Entry 8FMG (X-ray diffraction, 1.79 A resolution); this record covers chains C and D of the 4 polymer chains in the assembly.

Chain C (and D):
Protein: SAVED domain-containing protein
Source organism: Pseudomonas syringae
Notes: chain D of this document is another copy of the same molecule, construct and numbering; everything in this record applies to it too
Reference sequence: A0A2P0QGK5 (A0A2P0QGK5_PSESF); residues 1-388 here correspond to UniProt positions 10-397 (UniProt number = residue number + 9)
Sequence (388 residues; each row starts with the number of its first residue):
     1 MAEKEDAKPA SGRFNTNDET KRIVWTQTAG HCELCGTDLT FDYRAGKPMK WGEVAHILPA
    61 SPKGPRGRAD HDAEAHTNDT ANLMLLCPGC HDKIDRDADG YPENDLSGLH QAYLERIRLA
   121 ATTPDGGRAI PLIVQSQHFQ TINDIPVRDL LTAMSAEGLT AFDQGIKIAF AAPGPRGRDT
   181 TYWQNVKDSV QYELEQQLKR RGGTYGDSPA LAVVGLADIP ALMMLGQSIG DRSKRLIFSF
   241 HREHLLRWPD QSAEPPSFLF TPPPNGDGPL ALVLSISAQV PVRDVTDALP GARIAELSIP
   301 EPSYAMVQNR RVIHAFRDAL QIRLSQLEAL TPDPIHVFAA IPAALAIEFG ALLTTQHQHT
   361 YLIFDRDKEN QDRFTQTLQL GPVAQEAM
Disordered / not traced: 1-14, 383-388 (chain D: 1-13, 63-78, 383-388)
Metal / ion sites: Zn2+: C32, C35, C87, C90; Mg2+ site 1: E53 (shared with 1 residue of chain A); Mg2+ site 2 near D92 (its only coordinating residue here); Mg2+ site 3 near D95 (its only coordinating residue here)
Small-molecule neighbours: Y4F (Cyclic (adenosine-(2'-5')-monophosphate-adenosine-(3'-5')-monophosphate): H138, F139, L216, A217, D218, I219, L222, F240, R242, S277, A278, Q279, P281, Y304, A339, A340, I341, P342, A343, R366, F374

Chain C / chain D interface:
Pairs across the interface (131; chain C residue first):
  D18(C) with R22(D), salt bridge
  E19(C) with Y43(D); P48(D); M49(D), hydrogen bond (side chain-backbone)
  T20(C) with Y43(D), hydrogen bond
  R22(C) with R22(D); W25(D); W51(D)
  I23(C) with T40(D); Y43(D), hydrophobic; R44(D); W51(D), hydrophobic
  W25(C) with T26(D)
  T26(C) with W25(D); A29(D); G30(D)
  Q27(C) with R44(D), hydrogen bond
  A29(C) with T26(D); I117(D), hydrophobic
  G30(C) with T26(D)
  H31(C) with A121(D); T122(D)
  E33(C) with P124(D)
  L34(C) with P124(D)
  C35(C) with P124(D); D125(D)
  G36(C) with A121(D); T122(D); P124(D)
  T40(C) with T26(D)
  K50(C) with R22(D)
  N78(C) with Y43(D), hydrogen bond (backbone-side chain)
  T80(C) with Y43(D); R44(D), hydrogen bond
  D97(C) with R148(D), salt bridge
  D99(C) with R148(D)
  G100(C) with R148(D)
  Y101(C) with S155(D)
  D105(C) with A156(D); R247(D), salt bridge
  L109(C) with S155(D); A156(D); G158(D)
  Y113(C) with A121(D), hydrogen bond (side chain-backbone); P124(D), hydrophobic
  R116(C) with A120(D); T123(D)
  I117(C) with A29(D), hydrophobic
  A120(C) with R116(D); A120(D), hydrophobic
  A121(C) with H31(D); G36(D); Y113(D); I117(D), hydrophobic
  T122(C) with G36(D)
  T123(C) with R116(D)
  D125(C) with L109(D); A112(D); R116(D), salt bridge
  R128(C) with Q111(D); A112(D)
  H138(C) with Q356(D)
  F139(C) with R232(D); T354(D)
  Q140(C) with K187(D); Q191(D), hydrogen bond (backbone-side chain)
  T141(C) with Q227(D); S228(D); G230(D); R232(D), hydrogen bond; T354(D)
  I142(C) with E195(D); L198(D), hydrophobic; R232(D)
  N143(C) with R232(D)
  D144(C) with R201(D), salt bridge; S208(D); R232(D), hydrogen bond (backbone-backbone); S233(D)
  P146(C) with D207(D); K234(D)
  V147(C) with D207(D), hydrogen bond (backbone-side chain)
  R148(C) with L119(D), hydrogen bond (side chain-backbone); T122(D), hydrogen bond; T123(D); D125(D), salt bridge; G126(D); T204(D), hydrogen bond; Y205(D); D207(D), hydrogen bond (backbone-side chain)
  L151(C) with L119(D); Y205(D)
  T152(C) with L119(D)
  S155(C) with R116(D); L119(D)
  G158(C) with R116(D)
  T160(C) with A112(D); R116(D)
  Q164(C) with Y205(D), hydrogen bond (side chain-backbone)
  R178(C) with Q356(D)
  L216(C) with R232(D)
  F240(C) with D231(D); R232(D); S233(D)
  R242(C) with D231(D), salt bridge; R317(D); T355(D)
  E243(C) with H314(D); R317(D)
  S277(C) with Q321(D), hydrogen bond (backbone-side chain)
  A278(C) with S325(D)
  Q279(C) with S325(D), hydrogen bond (backbone-side chain); A329(D)
  R283(C) with E328(D), hydrogen bond (side chain-backbone); A329(D), hydrogen bond (side chain-backbone); T331(D), hydrogen bond (side chain-backbone); P332(D)
  E301(C) with I322(D)
  P302(C) with I322(D)
  S303(C) with Q321(D); I322(D)
  Y304(C) with Q321(D), hydrogen bond (backbone-side chain); L352(D), hydrophobic; T355(D)
  A305(C) with D318(D)
  R366(C) with Q356(D), hydrogen bond (backbone-side chain); H357(D)
  K368(C) with Q356(D)
  D372(C) with Q356(D); H357(D), salt bridge; Q358(D), hydrogen bond (side chain-backbone)
Also at the interface, not in a pair above, chain C (76 interface residues in all): T28, C32, R118, D149, K167, L245, P281, D367, Q371
Also at the interface, not in a pair above, chain D (77 interface residues in all): D18, K21, K47, G108, E115, T152, E157, T160, I229, R311, L330, H359, P382

Summary:
76 residues of chain C face 77 of chain D across their interface, with 23 hydrogen bonds and 8 salt bridges.
Polar contacts include D18(C)-R22(D), D97(C)-R148(D) and D105(C)-R247(D). Ligands of chain C: compound Y4F.
C32(C), C35(C), C87(C) and C90(C) form the Zn2+ site.
Chain C and chain D are both SAVED domain-containing protein (Pseudomonas syringae); the structure, Structure
of CBASS Cap5 from Pseudomonas syringae as an activated tetramer with the cyclic dinucleotide 3'2'-c-diAMP
..., was determined by X-ray diffraction, deposited together with 8FM1, 8FMF and 8FMH.
